PDB entry 3SJV | X-ray diffraction, 3.10 A resolution | chains D and E of the 5 polymer chains in the assembly

[Chain D]
Name: RL42 T cell receptor, alpha chain
Organism: Homo sapiens
Sequence (203 residues; row label = number of the first residue in the row; note: 19 numbers in that range are skipped by the numbering (no residue carries them; nothing is unmodelled there); a row labelled like 84A-84C holds insertion residues (84A, then the next letters in order); numbers below 1 keep their minus sign (His-1 is residue -1)):
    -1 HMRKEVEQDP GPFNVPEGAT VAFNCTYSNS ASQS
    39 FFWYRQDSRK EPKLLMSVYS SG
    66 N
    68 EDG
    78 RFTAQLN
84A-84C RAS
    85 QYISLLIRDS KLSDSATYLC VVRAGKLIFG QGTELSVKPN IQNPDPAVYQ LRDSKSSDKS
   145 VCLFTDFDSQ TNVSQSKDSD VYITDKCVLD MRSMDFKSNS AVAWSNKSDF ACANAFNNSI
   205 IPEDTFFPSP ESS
Not modelled in the structure: -1 to 1, 215-217
Cystine bridges: Cys23-Cys104

[Chain E]
Name: RL42 T cell receptor, beta chain
Organism: Homo sapiens
Sequence (244 residues; each row starts with the number of its first residue; note: 13 numbers in that range are skipped by the numbering (no residue carries them; nothing is unmodelled there); numbers below 1 keep their minus sign (His-1 is residue -1)):
    -1 HMNAGVTQTP KFRVLKTGQS MTLLCAQDMN HEY
    39 MYWYRQDPGM GLRLIHYSVG EGT
    66 TAKGEVP
    74 DGYNVSRL
    83 KKQNFLLGLE SAAPSQTSVY FCASGQGNFD IQYFGAGTRL SVLEDLKNVF PPEVAVFEPS
   143 EAEISHTQKA TLVCLATGFY PDHVELSWWV NGKEVHSGVC TDPQPLKEQP ALNDSRYALS
   203 SRLRVSATFW QNPRNHFRCQ VQFYGLSEND EWTQDRAKPV TQIVSAEAWG RAD
Not modelled in the structure: -1 to 1
Cystine bridges: Cys23-Cys104, Cys156-Cys221

[How chain D and chain E interact]
Pairs across the interface - 93 pairs, chain D then chain E:
  Phe40(D) - Asp112(E)
  Phe40(D) - Ile113(E)  hydrophobic
  Tyr42(D) - Asp112(E)
  Tyr42(D) - Ile113(E)
  Tyr42(D) - Gln114(E)  hydrogen bond (side chain-backbone)
  Tyr42(D) - Phe116(E)  hydrophobic
  Gln44(D) - Gln44(E)  hydrogen bond
  Gln44(D) - Phe103(E)
  Ser46(D) - Gln186(E)  hydrogen bond
  Arg47(D) - Arg121(E)
  Arg47(D) - Asp164(E)  salt bridge
  Arg47(D) - Gln186(E)
  Arg47(D) - Pro187(E)
  Lys48(D) - Phe103(E)
  Glu49(D) - Phe103(E)
  Glu49(D) - Phe116(E)
  Glu49(D) - Gly117(E)
  Glu49(D) - Ala118(E)
  Pro50(D) - Leu50(E)  hydrophobic
  Pro50(D) - Phe116(E)
  Leu52(D) - Ile113(E)  hydrophobic
  Tyr57(D) - Asp112(E)  hydrogen bond
  Tyr57(D) - Ile113(E)
  Arg107(D) - Asn110(E)  hydrogen bond (side chain-backbone)
  Arg107(D) - Phe111(E)  hydrogen bond (side chain-backbone)
  Arg107(D) - Asp112(E)
  Lys110(D) - Phe111(E)
  Leu111(D) - Phe111(E)
  Leu111(D) - Asp112(E)
  Leu111(D) - Gln114(E)
  Phe113(D) - Tyr42(E)
  Phe113(D) - Leu50(E)  hydrophobic
  Phe113(D) - Gln114(E)
  Phe113(D) - Phe116(E)  hydrophobic
  Gln115(D) - Gly47(E)  hydrogen bond (side chain-backbone)
  Gln115(D) - Met48(E)
  Gln115(D) - Gly49(E)  hydrogen bond (side chain-backbone)
  Tyr133(D) - Ser142(E)
  Tyr133(D) - Ala144(E)  hydrophobic
  Tyr133(D) - Glu145(E)
  Tyr133(D) - Thr149(E)
  Gln134(D) - Ser142(E)
  Leu135(D) - Phe139(E)
  Leu135(D) - Glu140(E)
  Leu135(D) - Pro141(E)  hydrophobic
  Leu135(D) - Ser142(E)
  Leu135(D) - Thr153(E)
  Leu135(D) - Val155(E)  hydrophobic
  Arg136(D) - Glu140(E)  hydrogen bond (backbone-backbone)
  Arg136(D) - Pro141(E)
  Asp137(D) - Val138(E)
  Asp137(D) - Phe139(E)
  Ser138(D) - Val138(E)  hydrogen bond (backbone-backbone)
  Ser138(D) - Glu140(E)
  Lys139(D) - Glu140(E)  salt bridge
  Val145(D) - Phe139(E)  hydrophobic
  Leu147(D) - Glu145(E)
  Leu147(D) - Thr153(E)
  Thr149(D) - Arg206(E)
  Asp150(D) - Thr149(E)
  Asp150(D) - Arg206(E)  salt bridge
  Tyr166(D) - Leu188(E)  hydrophobic
  Tyr166(D) - Glu190(E)
  Ile167(D) - Leu188(E)
  Thr168(D) - Asp184(E)  hydrogen bond
  Thr168(D) - Ser202(E)
  Thr168(D) - Arg204(E)  hydrogen bond
  Asp169(D) - Arg204(E)
  Cys171(D) - Cys182(E)  disulfide
  Cys171(D) - Thr183(E)  hydrogen bond (side chain-backbone)
  Cys171(D) - Arg204(E)
  Val172(D) - Val181(E)
  Val172(D) - Cys182(E)  hydrogen bond (backbone-side chain)
  Leu173(D) - Gly180(E)
  Leu173(D) - Val181(E)
  Leu173(D) - Cys182(E)  hydrophobic
  Leu173(D) - Arg206(E)
  Asp174(D) - Gly180(E)
  Met175(D) - Lys151(E)
  Met175(D) - Arg206(E)
  Arg176(D) - His178(E)
  Arg176(D) - Ser179(E)  hydrogen bond
  Met178(D) - Ser208(E)
  Phe180(D) - Lys151(E)
  Phe180(D) - Arg206(E)
  Ser184(D) - Arg204(E)  hydrogen bond (backbone-side chain)
  Ala185(D) - Arg204(E)
  Val186(D) - Ser202(E)
  Val186(D) - Arg204(E)
  Trp188(D) - Leu157(E)
  Trp188(D) - Ala200(E)  hydrophobic
  Phe210(D) - His148(E)
  Pro212(D) - Ala144(E)  hydrophobic
Interface residues without a listed pair, chain D (53 interface residues in all): Ser32, Ser55, Leu103, Asp129, Lys143, Ser163, Lys170, Ser177, Ser182
Interface residues without a listed pair, chain E (55 interface residues in all): Tyr55, Ala137, Glu143, Leu154, Thr159, Val166, Pro185, Gln191, Val207
Disulfides between the chains: Cys171(D)-Cys182(E)

[In short]
Chain D and chain E form an interface of 53 and 55 residues respectively, with 1 disulfide bond, 16 hydrogen
bonds and 3 salt bridges. Polar contacts include Arg47(D)-Asp164(E), Lys139(D)-Glu140(E) and
Asp150(D)-Arg206(E).
Chain D is RL42 T cell receptor, alpha chain and chain E is RL42 T cell receptor, beta chain, both from Homo
sapiens; the structure, Crystal structure of the RL42 TCR in complex with HLA-B8-FLR, was determined by X-ray
diffraction, deposited together with 3SKM, 3SKN and 3SKO.
